PDB entry 2ZZW | X-ray diffraction, 1.95 A resolution | chains A and B

Chain A (and B):
Protein: ABC transporter, solute-binding protein
Source organism: Thermus thermophilus
Notes: chain B of this document is another copy of the same molecule, construct and numbering; everything in this record applies to it too
Reference sequence: Q5SK82 (Q5SK82_THET8); residues 1-361 here = UniProt positions 1-361
Amino-acid sequence (361 residues; row label = number of the first residue in the row):
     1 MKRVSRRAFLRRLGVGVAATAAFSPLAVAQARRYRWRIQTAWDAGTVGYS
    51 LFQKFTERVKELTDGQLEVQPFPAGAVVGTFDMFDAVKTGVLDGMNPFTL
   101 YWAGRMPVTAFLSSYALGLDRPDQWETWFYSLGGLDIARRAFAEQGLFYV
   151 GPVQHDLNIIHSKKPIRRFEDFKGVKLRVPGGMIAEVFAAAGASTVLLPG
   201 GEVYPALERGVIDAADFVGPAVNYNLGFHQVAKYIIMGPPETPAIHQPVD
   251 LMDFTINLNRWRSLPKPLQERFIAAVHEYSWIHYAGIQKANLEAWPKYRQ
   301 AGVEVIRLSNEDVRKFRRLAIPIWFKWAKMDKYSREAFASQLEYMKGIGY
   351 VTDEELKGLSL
Not modelled in the structure: 1-31
Ion coordination: Zn2+: Asn158, Asp216, Phe217, Gln247 (together with lactic acid)
Small-molecule neighbours: lactic acid (LAC): Phe98, Leu100, Tyr101, Asn158, Arg178, Pro180, Asp216, Phe217, Val218, Gln247, Asp250
Swiss-Prot annotation at these positions:
  - binding site (substrate): Tyr101, Asn158, Arg178, Phe217, Gln247 to Asp250
  - binding site (Ca(2+)): Asn158, Asp216, Phe217, Gln247

Interface between chain A and chain B:
Contacting residue pairs (57; chain A residue first):
  Arg58(A) - Glu270(B)  salt bridge
  Arg58(A) - Ile273(B)
  Arg58(A) - Ala274(B)
  Glu61(A) - Lys266(B)  salt bridge
  Glu61(A) - Glu270(B)
  Leu62(A) - Glu270(B)
  Leu62(A) - Arg271(B)  hydrogen bond (backbone-side chain)
  Leu62(A) - Ala274(B)  hydrophobic
  Asp64(A) - Pro267(B)
  Asp64(A) - Arg271(B)  salt bridge
  Arg121(A) - Arg121(B)
  Pro122(A) - Asp123(B)
  Asp123(A) - Pro122(B)
  Asp123(A) - Tyr284(B)  hydrogen bond
  Glu126(A) - Trp281(B)
  Thr127(A) - Tyr284(B)
  Thr127(A) - Ala285(B)
  Thr127(A) - Gln288(B)
  Tyr130(A) - Ile282(B)  hydrophobic
  Tyr130(A) - Ala285(B)  hydrophobic
  Ser131(A) - Ala285(B)  hydrogen bond (side chain-backbone)
  Ser131(A) - Gly286(B)
  Ser131(A) - Lys289(B)
  Leu132(A) - Lys289(B)
  Lys266(A) - Glu61(B)  salt bridge
  Pro267(A) - Asp64(B)
  Glu270(A) - Arg58(B)  salt bridge
  Glu270(A) - Glu61(B)
  Glu270(A) - Leu62(B)
  Arg271(A) - Leu62(B)  hydrogen bond (side chain-backbone)
  Arg271(A) - Asp64(B)  salt bridge
  Arg271(A) - Arg271(B)
  Ile273(A) - Arg58(B)
  Ala274(A) - Arg58(B)
  Ala274(A) - Leu62(B)  hydrophobic
  Ala274(A) - Glu278(B)
  His277(A) - Glu278(B)
  His277(A) - Trp281(B)
  His277(A) - Ile282(B)
  Glu278(A) - Ala274(B)
  Glu278(A) - His277(B)
  Trp281(A) - Glu126(B)
  Trp281(A) - His277(B)
  Trp281(A) - Trp281(B)
  Ile282(A) - Tyr130(B)  hydrophobic
  Ile282(A) - His277(B)
  Tyr284(A) - Asp123(B)  hydrogen bond
  Tyr284(A) - Thr127(B)
  Ala285(A) - Thr127(B)
  Ala285(A) - Tyr130(B)  hydrophobic
  Ala285(A) - Ser131(B)  hydrogen bond (backbone-side chain)
  Gln288(A) - Thr127(B)
  Lys289(A) - Ser131(B)
  Lys289(A) - Leu132(B)
  Leu292(A) - Tyr344(B)  hydrophobic
  Tyr344(A) - Leu292(B)  hydrophobic
  Ile348(A) - Leu292(B)  hydrophobic
Interface residues without a listed pair, chain A (32 interface residues in all): Thr63, Gly286, Gly347
Interface residues without a listed pair, chain B (32 interface residues in all): Thr63, Gly347, Ile348

Overview:
Chain A and chain B each contribute 32 residues to their interface; the contacts include 6 hydrogen bonds and
6 salt bridges. Polar pairs include Arg58(A)-Glu270(B), Glu61(A)-Lys266(B) and Asp64(A)-Arg271(B). Ligands of
chain A: lactic acid.
Chain A and chain B are both ABC transporter, solute-binding protein (Thermus thermophilus); the structure,
Crystal Structure of a Periplasmic Substrate Binding Protein in Complex with Zinc and Lactate, was determined
by X-ray diffraction, deposited together with 2ZZV and 2ZZX.
